Entry 8D53 (X-ray diffraction, 3.24 A resolution); this record covers chains B and D of the 6 polymer chains in the assembly.

[Chain B]
Protein: Envelope glycoprotein gp41
Organism: Human immunodeficiency virus 1
Amino-acid sequence (132 residues; each row starts with the number of its first residue; note: 11 numbers in that range are skipped by the numbering (no residue carries them; nothing is unmodelled there)):
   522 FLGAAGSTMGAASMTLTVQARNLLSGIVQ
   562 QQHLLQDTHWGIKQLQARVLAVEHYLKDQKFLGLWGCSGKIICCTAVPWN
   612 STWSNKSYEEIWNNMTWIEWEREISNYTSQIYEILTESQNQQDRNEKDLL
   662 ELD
Disulfide bonds: Cys598-Cys604
Covalently attached groups: N-acetylglucosamine (NAG) linked to Asn611, Asn625

[Chain D]
Protein: 35O22scFV Heavy chain variable
Organism: Homo sapiens
Notes: antibody fragment or engineered binder
Amino-acid sequence (117 residues; each row starts with the number of its first residue; note: 10 numbers in that range are skipped by the numbering (no residue carries them; nothing is unmodelled there); a row labelled like 72A-72H holds insertion residues (72A, then the next letters in order)):
     1 QGQLVQSGATTTKPGSSVKISCKTSGYRFNFYHINWI
    47 WMGWIS
   52A P
    53 YSGDKNLAPAFQDRVNMTTD
72A-72H TEVPVTSF
    73 TSTGAAYME
82B-82C NL
    83 TSDDTGTYFCAKGLLRDG
100A-100F SSTWLP
   101 YLWGQGTLLT
Disulfide bonds: Cys22-Cys92

[Interface between chain B and chain D]
Residue-residue contacts - 13 pairs, chain B then chain D:
  Gly527(B) with Phe31(D)
  Thr529(B) with Arg98(D); Asp99(D), hydrogen bond
  Glu620(B) with Leu97(D); Ser100A(D)
  Asn624(B) with Leu97(D); Arg98(D), hydrogen bond (backbone-backbone); Asp99(D), hydrogen bond (side chain-backbone); Gly100(D)
  Asn625(B) with Tyr32(D), hydrogen bond; Arg98(D), hydrogen bond (backbone-side chain)
  Thr627(B) with Arg98(D)
  Glu630(B) with Phe72H(D)
Other interface residues (no listed pair), chain B (8 interface residues in all): Met626
Other interface residues (no listed pair), chain D (9 interface residues in all): Leu96

[Overview]
The interface between chain B and chain D involves 8 residues on one side and 9 on the other, with 5 hydrogen
bonds. Polar pairs include Thr529(B)-Asp99(D), Asn624(B)-Asp99(D) and Asn625(B)-Tyr32(D). N-acetylglucosamine
is covalently linked to Asn611(B) and Asn625(B).
Chain B is Envelope glycoprotein gp41 (Human immunodeficiency virus 1) and chain D is 35O22scFV Heavy chain
variable (Homo sapiens); the structure, Crystal Structure of Mosaic HIV-1 Envelope (MosM3.3) in Complex with
antibodies PGT124 and 35O22 at 3.25 ..., was determined by X-ray diffraction.
